Entry 4L1Q (X-ray diffraction, 1.92 A resolution); this record covers chains C and D of the 6 polymer chains in the assembly.

== Chain C ==
Name: Methylamine dehydrogenase light chain
Source organism: Paracoccus denitrificans
Notes: EC 1.4.99.3
UniProtKB: A1BBA0 (A1BBA0_PARDP); residues 1-131 here correspond to UniProt positions 58-188 (UniProt number = residue number + 57)
Sequence (137 residues; row label = number of the first residue in the row):
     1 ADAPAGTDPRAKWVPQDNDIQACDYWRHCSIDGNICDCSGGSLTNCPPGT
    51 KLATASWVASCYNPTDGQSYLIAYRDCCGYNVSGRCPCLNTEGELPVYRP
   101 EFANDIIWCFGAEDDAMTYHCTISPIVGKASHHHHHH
Unresolved in the structure: 1-6
Cystine bridges: Cys-23/Cys-88, Cys-29/Cys-61, Cys-36/Cys-121, Cys-38/Cys-86, Cys-46/Cys-77, Cys-78/Cys-109
Modified / non-standard residues: Trp-57 (7-hydroxy-l-tryptophan; 0AF)
Sequence notes: expression tag (132-137)

== Chain D ==
Name: Methylamine dehydrogenase heavy chain
Source organism: Paracoccus denitrificans
Notes: EC 1.4.99.3
UniProtKB: A1BB97 (A1BB97_PARDP); residues 2-386 here correspond to UniProt positions 33-417 (UniProt number = residue number + 31)
Sequence (385 residues; numbered 2 to 386; the number before each row is that of its first residue):
     2 DAPEAETQAQETQGQAAARAAAADLAAGQDDEPRILEAPAPDARRVYVND
    52 PAHFAAVTQQFVIDGEAGRVIGMIDGGFLPNPVVADDGSFIAHASTVFSR
   102 IARGERTDYVEVFDPVTLLPTADIELPDAPRFLVGTYPWMTSLTPDGKTL
   152 LFYQFSPAPAVGVVDLEGKAFKRMLDVPDCYHIFPTAPDTFFMHCRDGSL
   202 AKVAFGTEGTPEITHTEVFHPEDEFLINHPAYSQKAGRLVWPTYTGKIHQ
   252 IDLSSGDAKFLPAVEALTEAERADGWRPGGWQQVAYHRALDRIYLLVDQR
   302 DEWRHKTASRFVVVLDAKTGERLAKFEMGHEIDSINVSQDEKPLLYALST
   352 GDKTLYIHDAESGEELRSVNQLGHGPQVITTADMG
Unresolved in the structure: 2-10
Cystine bridges: Cys-181/Cys-196

== Interface between chain C and chain D ==
Contacting residue pairs - 85 pairs, chain C then chain D:
  Pro-9(C) with Arg-305(D), hydrogen bond (backbone-side chain); Thr-308(D); Glu-332(D)
  Arg-10(C) with Asp-299(D), salt bridge; Gln-300(D); Arg-301(D); Asp-302(D), hydrogen bond (backbone-backbone); Arg-305(D); Thr-308(D); Ala-309(D), hydrogen bond (side chain-backbone); Arg-311(D); Glu-332(D), salt bridge
  Ala-11(C) with Arg-305(D)
  Lys-12(C) with Asp-302(D)
  Trp-13(C) with Arg-305(D)
  Asp-32(C) with Phe-55(D)
  Gly-79(C) with Ala-103(D); Arg-104(D)
  Tyr-80(C) with Ala-103(D)
  Asn-81(C) with Ala-56(D); Ala-57(D), hydrogen bond (side chain-backbone); Ala-103(D)
  Val-82(C) with His-54(D); Phe-55(D); Ala-56(D), hydrophobic
  Asn-90(C) with Arg-305(D), hydrogen bond
  Thr-91(C) with Trp-304(D), hydrogen bond (side chain-backbone); His-306(D); Lys-307(D)
  Glu-92(C) with Trp-304(D)
  Gly-93(C) with Trp-304(D)
  Glu-94(C) with Tyr-245(D), hydrogen bond (backbone-side chain); Trp-304(D); His-306(D), salt bridge; Lys-307(D), salt bridge
  Leu-95(C) with Phe-226(D), hydrophobic; Tyr-245(D)
  Pro-96(C) with Phe-226(D); Leu-227(D); Asn-229(D); Tyr-245(D)
  Val-97(C) with Phe-133(D), hydrophobic; Tyr-138(D), hydrophobic; Met-141(D), hydrophobic; Tyr-182(D); His-183(D); Asn-229(D), hydrogen bond (backbone-side chain)
  Tyr-98(C) with Tyr-182(D), hydrophobic; His-195(D); Arg-197(D); His-221(D); Glu-225(D), hydrogen bond (side chain-backbone); Phe-226(D); Leu-227(D), hydrogen bond (side chain-backbone)
  Arg-99(C) with Arg-197(D); Glu-223(D); Phe-226(D)
  Pro-100(C) with Phe-156(D), hydrophobic; Tyr-182(D)
  Glu-101(C) with Arg-197(D), salt bridge
  Asn-104(C) with Lys-307(D), hydrogen bond
  Asp-105(C) with Val-135(D); Gly-136(D), hydrogen bond (backbone-backbone); Tyr-138(D), hydrogen bond; Asn-229(D), hydrogen bond; Trp-282(D); Lys-307(D), salt bridge
  Ile-106(C) with Phe-133(D), hydrophobic; Val-135(D)
  Ile-107(C) with Phe-55(D), hydrophobic; Leu-80(D), hydrophobic; Leu-134(D), hydrogen bond (backbone-backbone)
  Trp-108(C) with Phe-156(D), hydrophobic
  Phe-110(C) with Phe-156(D), hydrophobic; Ser-157(D)
  Met-117(C) with Phe-79(D); Arg-107(D); Leu-134(D), hydrophobic
  Thr-118(C) with Phe-79(D); Phe-99(D); Ala-103(D), hydrogen bond (side chain-backbone)
  Tyr-119(C) with Phe-55(D), hydrophobic; Phe-79(D)
  His-135(C) with Trp-304(D)
  His-136(C) with Trp-304(D)
Interface residues without a listed pair, chain C (35 interface residues in all): Gly-33, Leu-89
Interface residues without a listed pair, chain D (45 interface residues in all): Ala-53, Cys-196, Ser-310

== Overview ==
The interface between chain C and chain D involves 35 residues on one side and 45 on the other, with 16
hydrogen bonds and 6 salt bridges. Polar contacts include Arg-10(C)/Asp-299(D), Arg-10(C)/Glu-332(D) and
Glu-94(C)/His-306(D).
Here chain C is Methylamine dehydrogenase light chain and chain D is Methylamine dehydrogenase heavy chain,
both from Paracoccus denitrificans. Entry 4L1Q (Crystal Structure of the E113Q-MauG/pre-Methylamine
Dehydrogenase Complex) was determined by X-ray diffraction together with 4L3G and 4L3H from the same study.
